Entry 8A0G (X-ray diffraction, 1.84 A resolution); this record covers chains A and B.

== Chain A (and B) ==
Protein: Deoxyhypusine synthase
Source organism: Homo sapiens
Notes: EC 2.5.1.46; chain B of this document is another copy of the same molecule, construct and numbering; everything in this record applies to it too
UniProt: P49366 (DHYS_HUMAN); numbering as in UniProt (aligned over 1-369)
Amino-acid sequence (371 residues; row label = number of the first residue in the row; numbers below 1 keep their minus sign (Gly-1 is residue -1)):
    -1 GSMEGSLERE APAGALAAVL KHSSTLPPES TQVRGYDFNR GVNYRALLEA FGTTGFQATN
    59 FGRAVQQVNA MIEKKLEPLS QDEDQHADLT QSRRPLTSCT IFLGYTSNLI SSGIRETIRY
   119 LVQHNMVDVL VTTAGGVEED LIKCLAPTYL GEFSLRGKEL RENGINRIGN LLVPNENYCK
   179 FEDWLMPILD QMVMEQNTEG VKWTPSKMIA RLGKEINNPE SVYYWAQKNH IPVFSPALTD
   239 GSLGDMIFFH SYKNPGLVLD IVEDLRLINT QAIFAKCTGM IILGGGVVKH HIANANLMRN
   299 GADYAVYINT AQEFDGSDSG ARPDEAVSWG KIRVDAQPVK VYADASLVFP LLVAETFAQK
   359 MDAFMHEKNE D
Not modelled in the structure: -1 to 27, 364-369 (chain B: -1 to 8, 78-88, 364-369)
Construct notes: expression tag (-1 to 0)
Modified positions: Cys177 (S-mercaptocysteine; CSS); Lys329 (Deoxyhypusine; 5GG)
Disulfide bonds: Cys97-Cys275
Residues lining bound ligands:
  - 1,3-diaminopropane (13D): His288, Asn292, Leu295, Trp327, Lys329
  - NAD (nicotinamide-adenine-dinucleotide), molecule 1: Phe54, Gly284, Val285, His288, Ala309, Asp313, Ser315, Asp316, Ser317, Lys329
  - NAD, molecule 2: Thr104, Ser105, Asn106, Leu107, Ser109, Thr131, Ala132, Gly133, Glu136, Glu137, Ile166, Asp238, Gly239, Gly282, Gly283, Ile306, Asn307, Thr308, Ala309, Ser317, Ala341, Asp342, Ala343
  - spermidine (SPD): Arg165, Ile166, Gly239, Ser240, Asp243
UniProt features mapped onto this chain:
  - binding site (NAD(+)): Ser105 to Ser109, Thr131 to Gly133, Glu137, Asp238, Gly283, Thr308, Ala309, Asp342, Ala343
  - binding site (spermidine): Glu136, Glu137, Asp243, His288, Gly314 to Asp316
  - modified residue: Ser78 (Phosphoserine)
  - natural variant: Asn173 (N173S: In NEDSSWI), Tyr305 to Ile306 (deletion: In NEDSSWI)
  - mutagenesis: Asn106 (N106A: Strongly reduced NAD and spermidine binding. Reduced activity), Ser109 (S109A: Strongly reduced spermidine binding. Reduced activity), Glu137 (E137A: Strongly reduced NAD binding. Strongly reduced formation of covalent intermediate), Asp238 (D238A: Strongly reduced NAD binding. Strongly reduced formation of covalent intermediate), Asp243 (D243A: Reduces spermidine binding by 98%. Strongly reduced formation of covalent intermediate), Lys287 (K287A: Reduces covalent intermediate formation and deoxyhypusine synthesis by 99.5%. Retains low spermidine cleavage activity), His288 (H288A: Reduces spermidine binding by 98%. Strongly reduced NAD binding. Strongly reduced formation of covalent intermediate), Tyr305 (Y305A: Strongly reduced NAD binding. No effect on enzyme activity), Asp313 (D313A: Strongly reduced NAD binding), Asp316 (D316A: Reduces spermidine binding by 98%. Loss of covalent intermediate formation and deoxyhypusine synthesis), Ser317 (S317A: Strongly reduced NAD binding. No effect on enzyme activity), Glu323 (E323A: Reduces spermidine binding by 98%. Strongly reduced formation of covalent intermediate), 2 further mutagenesis entries in UniProt
What the authors report for this chain:
  - mutagenesis - I271A: decreased stability
  - mutagenesis - Q83A, I271A, L295A: decreased catalytic activity on spermidine
  - mutagenesis - E137A, N173A, S240A, M244A, F247A, Y250A, F272A: increased catalytic activity on spermidine
  - mutagenesis - E137A, N173A, Y176A, D243A, H288A, L295A, W327A: abolished catalytic activity (hypusination activity)
  - catalytic residues: Trp327 (proposed by the authors, not directly observed)
  - mutagenesis - D243A, H288A, W327A: abolished catalytic activity on spermidine

== Interface between chain A and chain B ==
Residue-residue contacts - 121 pairs, chain A then chain B:
  Asn106(A) - Asp313(B)  hydrogen bond (side chain-backbone)
  Asn106(A) - Gly314(B)  hydrogen bond (side chain-backbone)
  Asn106(A) - Ser315(B)
  Phe151(A) - Glu311(B)
  Phe151(A) - Phe312(B)
  Phe151(A) - Arg320(B)  hydrogen bond (backbone-side chain)
  Leu153(A) - Asp322(B)
  Arg154(A) - Arg320(B)
  Arg154(A) - Asp322(B)  salt bridge
  Gly155(A) - Asp322(B)  hydrogen bond (backbone-side chain)
  Gly155(A) - Val325(B)
  Gly155(A) - Ser326(B)
  Lys156(A) - Val325(B)
  Leu158(A) - Ser326(B)
  Arg159(A) - Asn298(B)  hydrogen bond
  Arg159(A) - Val325(B)
  Arg159(A) - Ser326(B)
  Arg159(A) - Trp327(B)  hydrogen bond (side chain-backbone)
  Arg159(A) - Gly328(B)
  Ile163(A) - Ser326(B)
  Asn164(A) - Ser326(B)
  Asn164(A) - Trp327(B)
  Arg165(A) - Arg320(B)
  Arg165(A) - Glu323(B)
  Arg165(A) - Ser326(B)  hydrogen bond (backbone-side chain)
  Arg165(A) - Trp327(B)  hydrogen bond (backbone-side chain)
  Ile166(A) - Glu323(B)
  Ile166(A) - Trp327(B)  hydrophobic
  Gly167(A) - Glu323(B)  hydrogen bond (backbone-side chain)
  Val171(A) - Trp327(B)  hydrophobic
  Tyr176(A) - Trp327(B)
  Pro234(A) - Pro234(B)
  Pro234(A) - Ala235(B)  hydrophobic
  Pro234(A) - Ile259(B)
  Thr237(A) - Pro234(B)
  Thr237(A) - Ile259(B)
  Thr237(A) - Leu263(B)
  Asp238(A) - Val285(B)
  Asp238(A) - His288(B)  salt bridge
  Asp238(A) - His289(B)  salt bridge
  Gly239(A) - His288(B)
  Gly239(A) - Asn292(B)
  Gly242(A) - Leu263(B)
  Asp243(A) - Asn292(B)  hydrogen bond
  Asp243(A) - Met296(B)
  Ile245(A) - Val260(B)  hydrophobic
  Phe246(A) - Arg264(B)
  Phe246(A) - Asn267(B)
  Phe246(A) - Ile271(B)  hydrophobic
  Phe246(A) - Met296(B)  hydrophobic
  Phe247(A) - Met296(B)  hydrophobic
  Ser249(A) - Arg264(B)  hydrogen bond
  Tyr250(A) - Thr268(B)
  Leu255(A) - Val260(B)
  Val256(A) - Asp258(B)
  Leu257(A) - Leu257(B)
  Leu257(A) - Asp258(B)  hydrogen bond (backbone-side chain)
  Leu257(A) - Ile259(B)  hydrogen bond (backbone-backbone)
  Leu257(A) - Val260(B)
  Asp258(A) - Val256(B)
  Asp258(A) - Leu257(B)  hydrogen bond (side chain-backbone)
  Ile259(A) - Pro234(B)
  Ile259(A) - Thr237(B)
  Ile259(A) - Leu257(B)  hydrogen bond (backbone-backbone)
  Ile259(A) - Ile259(B)  hydrophobic
  Val260(A) - Ile245(B)  hydrophobic
  Val260(A) - Leu255(B)
  Val260(A) - Leu257(B)  hydrophobic
  Leu263(A) - Gly242(B)
  Leu263(A) - Phe246(B)  hydrophobic
  Arg264(A) - Phe246(B)
  Arg264(A) - Ser249(B)  hydrogen bond
  Arg264(A) - Tyr250(B)
  Asn267(A) - Phe246(B)
  Thr268(A) - Tyr250(B)
  Ile271(A) - Phe246(B)  hydrophobic
  Val285(A) - Asp238(B)
  Val285(A) - Val285(B)  hydrophobic
  His288(A) - Asp238(B)  salt bridge
  His289(A) - Asp238(B)  salt bridge
  Asn292(A) - Gly239(B)
  Asn292(A) - Asp243(B)  hydrogen bond
  Met296(A) - Asp243(B)
  Met296(A) - Phe246(B)  hydrophobic
  Met296(A) - Phe247(B)  hydrophobic
  Asn298(A) - Arg159(B)  hydrogen bond
  Thr308(A) - Phe312(B)
  Thr308(A) - Asp313(B)  hydrogen bond
  Glu311(A) - Phe151(B)
  Phe312(A) - Phe151(B)
  Phe312(A) - Thr308(B)
  Asp313(A) - Asn106(B)  hydrogen bond (backbone-side chain)
  Asp313(A) - Thr308(B)  hydrogen bond
  Gly314(A) - Asn106(B)
  Ser315(A) - Asn106(B)
  Arg320(A) - Phe151(B)  hydrogen bond (side chain-backbone)
  Arg320(A) - Arg154(B)
  Arg320(A) - Arg165(B)
  Asp322(A) - Leu153(B)
  Asp322(A) - Arg154(B)  salt bridge
  Asp322(A) - Gly155(B)  hydrogen bond (side chain-backbone)
  Glu323(A) - Arg165(B)  salt bridge
  Glu323(A) - Ile166(B)
  Glu323(A) - Gly167(B)  hydrogen bond (side chain-backbone)
  Val325(A) - Gly155(B)
  Val325(A) - Lys156(B)
  Val325(A) - Arg159(B)
  Ser326(A) - Gly155(B)
  Ser326(A) - Leu158(B)
  Ser326(A) - Arg159(B)
  Ser326(A) - Ile163(B)
  Ser326(A) - Asn164(B)
  Ser326(A) - Arg165(B)  hydrogen bond (side chain-backbone)
  Trp327(A) - Arg159(B)  hydrogen bond (backbone-side chain)
  Trp327(A) - Asn164(B)
  Trp327(A) - Arg165(B)  hydrogen bond (side chain-backbone)
  Trp327(A) - Ile166(B)  hydrophobic
  Trp327(A) - Val171(B)  hydrophobic
  Trp327(A) - Tyr176(B)
  Gly328(A) - Arg159(B)
  Val332(A) - Lys156(B)
Other interface residues (no listed pair), chain A (62 interface residues in all): Ser152, Ala235, Leu236, Lys329, Asp342
Other interface residues (no listed pair), chain B (63 interface residues in all): Ser152, Leu236, Leu295, Lys329, Val332, Asp342

== In short ==
62 residues of chain A face 63 of chain B across their interface; the contacts include 27 hydrogen bonds and 7
salt bridges. Polar contacts include Arg154(A)-Asp322(B), Asp238(A)-His288(B) and Asp238(A)-His289(B). From
the paper: the catalytic residue Trp327(A); E137A, N173A and S240A of chain A, among others, increase
catalytic activity on spermidine; 14 substitutions were tested in all.
Both chains are Deoxyhypusine synthase (Homo sapiens). Entry 8A0G (Human deoxyhypusine synthase with trapped
transition state) was determined by X-ray diffraction together with 8A0F, 7A6S and 7A6T from the same study.
